Entry 8CAI (electron microscopy, 2.08 A resolution); this record covers chains A and T of the 15 polymer chains in the assembly.

== Chain A ==
Molecule: 16S rRNA
From: Escherichia coli BW25113
Sequence (1540 nucleotides; each row starts with the number of its first residue):
     1 AAAUUGAAGAGUUUGAUCAUGGCUCAGAUUGAACGCUGGCGGCAGGCCUA
    51 ACACAUGCAAGUCGAACGGUAACAGGAAGAAGCUUGCUUCUUUGCUGACG
   101 AGUGGCGGACGGGUGAGUAAUGUCUGGGAAACUGCCUGAUGGAGGGGGAU
   151 AACUACUGGAAACGGUAGCUAAUACCGCAUAACGUCGCAAGACCAAAGAG
   201 GGGGACCUUCGGGCCUCUUGCCAUCGGAUGUGCCCAGAUGGGAUUAGCUA
   251 GUAGGUGGGGUAACGGCUCACCUAGGCGACGAUCCCUAGCUGGUCUGAGA
   301 GGAUGACCAGCCACACUGGAACUGAGACACGGUCCAGACUCCUACGGGAG
   351 GCAGCAGUGGGGAAUAUUGCACAAUGGGCGCAAGCCUGAUGCAGCCAUGC
   401 CGCGUGUAUGAAGAAGGCCUUCGGGUUGUAAAGUACUUUCAGCGGGGAGG
   451 AAGGGAGUAAAGUUAAUACCUUUGCUCAUUGACGUUACCCGCAGAAGAAG
   501 CACCGGCUAACUCCGUGCCAGCAGCCXCGGUAAUACGGAGGGUGCAAGCG
   551 UUAAUCGGAAUUACUGGGCGUAAAGCGCACGCAGGCGGUUUGUUAAGUCA
   601 GAUGUGAAAUCCCCGGGCUCAACCUGGGAACUGCAUCUGAUACUGGCAAG
   651 CUUGAGUCUCGUAGAGGGGGGUAGAAUUCCAGGUGUAGCGGUGAAAUGCG
   701 UAGAGAUCUGGAGGAAUACCGGUGGCGAAGGCGGCCCCCUGGACGAAGAC
   751 UGACGCUCAGGUGCGAAAGCGUGGGGAGCAAACAGGAUUAGAUACCCUGG
   801 UAGUCCACGCCGUAAACGAUGUCGACUUGGAGGUUGUGCCCUUGAGGCGU
   851 GGCUUCCGGAGCUAACGCGUUAAGUCGACCGCCUGGGGAGUACGGCCGCA
   901 AGGUUAAAACUCAAAUGAAUUGACGGGGGCCCGCACAAGCGGUGGAGCAU
   951 GUGGUUUAAUUCGAUGXAACGCGAAGAACCUUACCUGGUCUUGACAUCCA
  1001 CGGAAGUUUUCAGAGAUGAGAAUGUGCCUUCGGGAACCGUGAGACAGGUG
  1051 CUGCAUGGCUGUCGUCAGCUCGUGUUGUGAAAUGUUGGGUUAAGUCCCGC
  1101 AACGAGCGCAACCCUUAUCCUUUGUUGCCAGCGGUCCGGCCGGGAACUCA
  1151 AAGGAGACUGCCAGUGAUAAACUGGAGGAAGGUGGGGAUGACGUCAAGUC
  1201 AUCAUGGCCCUUACGACCAGGGCUACACACGUGCUACAAUGGCGCAUACA
  1251 AAGAGAAGCGACCUCGCGAGAGCAAGCGGACCUCAUAAAGUGCGUCGUAG
  1301 UCCGGAUUGGAGUCUGCAACUCGACUCCAUGAAGUCGGAAUCGCUAGUAA
  1351 UCGUGGAUCAGAAUGCCACGGUGAAUACGUUCCCGGGCCUUGUACACACC
  1401 GCCCGUXACACCAUGGGAGUGGGUUGCAAAAGAAGUAGGUAGCUUAACCU
  1451 UCGGGAGGGCGCUUACCACUUUGUGAUUCAUGACUGGGGUGAAGUCGUAA
  1501 CAAGGUAACCGUAGGGGAACCUGCGGUUGGAUCACCUCCU
Unresolved in the structure: 1, 77-91, 201-216, 838-849, 934-1052, 1110-1189, 1199-1204, 1209-1379, 1535-1540
Modified residues: PSU (pseudouridine-5'-monophosphate) at position 516, G7M (N7-methyl-guanosine-5'-monophosphate) at position 527, 2MG (2N-methylguanosine-5'-monophosphate) at position 966, 5MC (5-methylcytidine-5'-monophosphate) at position 967, 2MG (2N-methylguanosine-5'-monophosphate) at position 1207, 4OC (4n,o2'-methylcytidine-5'-monophosphate) at position 1402, 5MC (5-methylcytidine-5'-monophosphate) at position 1407, UR3 (3-methyluridine-5'-monophoshate) at position 1498, 2MG (2N-methylguanosine-5'-monophosphate) at position 1516, MA6 (6N-dimethyladenosine-5'-monophoshate) at position 1518, MA6 (6N-dimethyladenosine-5'-monophoshate) at position 1519
Bound ions: K+ site 1: G11, U12, G21, G22; Mg2+ site 1 near G21 (its only coordinating residue here); Mg2+ site 2: A59, U387; K+ site 2: G61, U62, G104, G105; Mg2+ site 3 near G100 (its only coordinating residue here); K+ site 3: G107, G324, G326; Mg2+ site 4: A109, G331; Mg2+ site 5 near G111 (its only coordinating residue here); K+ site 4: G115, A116, G117, G289; Mg2+ site 6: A116, G117, G289; Mg2+ site 7: A174, C175; Mg2+ site 8: U180, A195; 22 more K+ sites not listed; 33 more Mg2+ sites not listed
Ligand contacts:
  - hydrated form of streptomycin (5I0; [(2S,3S,4S,5R,6S)-2-[(2R,3R,4R,5S)-2-[(1R,2S,3R,4R,5S,6R)-2,4-bis[[azaniumylidene(azanyl)methyl]amino]-3,5,6-tris(oxidanyl)cyclohexyl]oxy-4-[bis(oxidanyl)methyl]-5-methyl-4-oxidanyl-oxolan-3-yl]oxy-6-(hydroxymethyl)-4,5-bis(oxidanyl)oxan-3-yl]-methyl-azanium): U12, U13, U14, C526, G7M_527, C912, A913, A914, A915, U1490, G1491
  - hygromycin b variant (HY0), molecule 1: C658, U659, C660, G661, U662, A663, G664, G666, U740, G741, G742, A743
  - hygromycin b variant (HY0), molecule 2: G670, G671, U672, A673, G674, A715, A716, U717, G734, C735, C736
  - hygromycin b variant (HY0), molecule 3: C1403, C1404, G1405, U1406, 5MC_1407, A1492, G1494, U1495, C1496, G1497, UR3_1498
  - spectinomycin (SCM): C1063, G1064, C1066, G1068, C1069, A1191, C1192, G1193, U1194, G1386, G1387, C1388
Reported in the primary citation:
  - K+ coordination: G1497

== Chain T ==
Name: 30S ribosomal protein S20
From: Escherichia coli BW25113
Reference sequence: P0A7U7 (RS20_ECOLI); numbering as in UniProt (aligned over 1-87)
Chain sequence (87 residues; row label = number of the first residue in the row):
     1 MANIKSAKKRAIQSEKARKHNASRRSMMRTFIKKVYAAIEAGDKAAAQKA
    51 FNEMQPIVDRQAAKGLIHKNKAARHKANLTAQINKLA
Unresolved in the structure: 1

== Interface between chain A and chain T ==
Residue-residue contacts (90; chain A residue first):
  A60(A) - Ile4(T)  sugar contact
  G61(A) - Ile4(T)  phosphate contact
  G61(A) - Ser6(T)  base contact
  A101(A) - Lys5(T)  salt bridge to the phosphate
  G102(A) - Lys5(T)  salt bridge to the phosphate
  U103(A) - Lys9(T)  salt bridge to the phosphate
  G104(A) - Lys9(T)  hydrogen bond to the base
  G104(A) - Gln13(T)  phosphate contact
  G105(A) - Gln13(T)  phosphate contact
  C106(A) - Arg10(T)  base contact
  G107(A) - Ser6(T)  hydrogen bond to the base
  G107(A) - Arg10(T)  hydrogen bond to the base
  G108(A) - Ala7(T)  base contact
  G108(A) - Arg10(T)  hydrogen bond to the base
  A131(A) - Asn70(T)  phosphate contact
  C132(A) - His68(T)  sugar contact
  C132(A) - Asn70(T)  hydrogen bond to the phosphate
  U133(A) - His68(T)  phosphate contact
  C175(A) - His20(T)  hydrogen bond to the phosphate
  C176(A) - His20(T)  salt bridge to the phosphate
  C176(A) - Arg24(T)  hydrogen bond to the phosphate
  C176(A) - Lys64(T)  salt bridge to the phosphate
  G177(A) - Arg24(T)  salt bridge to the phosphate
  G177(A) - Arg60(T)  salt bridge to the phosphate
  G177(A) - Lys64(T)  salt bridge to the phosphate
  C178(A) - Arg60(T)  salt bridge to the phosphate
  U185(A) - Ala73(T)  phosphate contact
  U185(A) - Lys76(T)  hydrogen bond to the sugar
  C186(A) - Ala73(T)  sugar contact
  C186(A) - Lys76(T)  sugar contact
  C186(A) - Ala77(T)  phosphate contact
  C186(A) - Thr80(T)  sugar contact
  G187(A) - Ala77(T)  phosphate contact
  G187(A) - Thr80(T)  sugar contact
  A192(A) - Gln55(T)  hydrogen bond to the sugar
  C193(A) - Gln55(T)  hydrogen bond to the sugar
  C193(A) - Pro56(T)  sugar contact
  C193(A) - Asp59(T)  hydrogen bond to the sugar
  C194(A) - Pro56(T)  sugar contact
  C194(A) - Asp59(T)  sugar contact
  C194(A) - Arg60(T)  salt bridge to the phosphate
  C194(A) - Ala63(T)  sugar contact
  A195(A) - Arg60(T)  salt bridge to the phosphate
  A196(A) - Lys64(T)  salt bridge to the phosphate
  U224(A) - Lys69(T)  salt bridge to the phosphate
  G258(A) - Gln82(T)  hydrogen bond to the phosphate
  G259(A) - Tyr36(T)  hydrogen bond to the phosphate
  G259(A) - Asn78(T)  phosphate contact
  G259(A) - Gln82(T)  phosphate contact
  G260(A) - His75(T)  salt bridge to the phosphate
  G260(A) - Asn78(T)  phosphate contact
  U261(A) - Lys71(T)  salt bridge to the phosphate
  U261(A) - Arg74(T)  salt bridge to the phosphate
  A262(A) - His68(T)  sugar contact
  A262(A) - Asn70(T)  hydrogen bond to the sugar
  A262(A) - Lys71(T)  phosphate contact
  A262(A) - Arg74(T)  salt bridge to the phosphate
  A263(A) - Asn70(T)  phosphate contact
  A263(A) - Arg74(T)  salt bridge to the phosphate
  C322(A) - Ser14(T)  sugar contact
  C322(A) - Arg18(T)  sugar contact
  U323(A) - Ser14(T)  sugar contact
  U323(A) - Ala17(T)  phosphate contact
  U323(A) - Arg18(T)  sugar contact
  U323(A) - Asn21(T)  hydrogen bond to the phosphate
  U323(A) - Arg25(T)  salt bridge to the phosphate
  G324(A) - Asn21(T)  hydrogen bond to the phosphate
  G331(A) - Asn3(T)  hydrogen bond to the sugar
  G331(A) - Ile4(T)  base contact
  G332(A) - Ala2(T)  phosphate contact
  G332(A) - Asn3(T)  hydrogen bond to the phosphate
  G332(A) - Ile4(T)  hydrogen bond to the phosphate
  G332(A) - Ala7(T)  phosphate contact
  U333(A) - Ala2(T)  hydrogen bond to the phosphate
  G351(A) - Asn3(T)  phosphate contact
  A1437(A) - Arg29(T)  salt bridge to the phosphate
  G1438(A) - Arg29(T)  salt bridge to the phosphate
  G1438(A) - Lys33(T)  salt bridge to the phosphate
  G1439(A) - Lys33(T)  phosphate contact
  A1456(A) - Lys34(T)  phosphate contact
  G1457(A) - Met27(T)  sugar contact
  G1457(A) - Thr30(T)  phosphate contact
  G1457(A) - Phe31(T)  sugar contact
  G1457(A) - Lys34(T)  salt bridge to the phosphate
  G1458(A) - Ser23(T)  hydrogen bond to the sugar
  G1458(A) - Ser26(T)  phosphate contact
  G1458(A) - Met27(T)  phosphate contact
  G1458(A) - Thr30(T)  hydrogen bond to the phosphate
  G1459(A) - Ala22(T)  phosphate contact
  G1459(A) - Ser26(T)  hydrogen bond to the phosphate
Other interface residues (no listed pair), chain A (51 interface residues in all): G184, A223, C225, G350, U1436
Other interface residues (no listed pair), chain T (48 interface residues in all): Ala11, Lys16, Phe51, Gln61

== In short ==
The interface between chain A and chain T involves 51 residues on one side and 48 on the other; the contacts
include 23 hydrogen bonds and 23 salt bridges. Among the polar pairs are G104(A)-Lys9(T), G107(A)-Ser6(T) and
G107(A)-Arg10(T). From the paper: K+ coordination by G1497(A).
Chain A is 16S rRNA and chain T is 30S ribosomal protein S20, both from Escherichia coli BW25113; the
structure, Streptomycin and Hygromycin B bound to the 30S body, was determined by electron microscopy (same
publication as 8CA7, 8CEP, 8CF1, 8CF8, 8CGI, 8CGJ, 8CGR and 8CGU).
